3IYD - chains F and J of the 10 polymer chains in the assembly; structure by electron microscopy, 19.80 A resolution (very low resolution: no residue pairs are listed; an interface is given only as per-side residue counts).

[Chain F]
Protein: RNA polymerase sigma factor rpoD
From: Escherichia coli K-12
UniProtKB: P00579 (RPOD_ECOLI); the construct lacks a stretch of the UniProt sequence, so the offset changes along the chain: 9-113 = UniProt 1-105; 114-613 = UniProt 114-613
Chain sequence (613 residues; numbered 9 to 613 plus 8 insertion-coded residues; the number before each row is that of its first residue; a row labelled like 113A-113H holds insertion residues (113A, then the next letters in order)):
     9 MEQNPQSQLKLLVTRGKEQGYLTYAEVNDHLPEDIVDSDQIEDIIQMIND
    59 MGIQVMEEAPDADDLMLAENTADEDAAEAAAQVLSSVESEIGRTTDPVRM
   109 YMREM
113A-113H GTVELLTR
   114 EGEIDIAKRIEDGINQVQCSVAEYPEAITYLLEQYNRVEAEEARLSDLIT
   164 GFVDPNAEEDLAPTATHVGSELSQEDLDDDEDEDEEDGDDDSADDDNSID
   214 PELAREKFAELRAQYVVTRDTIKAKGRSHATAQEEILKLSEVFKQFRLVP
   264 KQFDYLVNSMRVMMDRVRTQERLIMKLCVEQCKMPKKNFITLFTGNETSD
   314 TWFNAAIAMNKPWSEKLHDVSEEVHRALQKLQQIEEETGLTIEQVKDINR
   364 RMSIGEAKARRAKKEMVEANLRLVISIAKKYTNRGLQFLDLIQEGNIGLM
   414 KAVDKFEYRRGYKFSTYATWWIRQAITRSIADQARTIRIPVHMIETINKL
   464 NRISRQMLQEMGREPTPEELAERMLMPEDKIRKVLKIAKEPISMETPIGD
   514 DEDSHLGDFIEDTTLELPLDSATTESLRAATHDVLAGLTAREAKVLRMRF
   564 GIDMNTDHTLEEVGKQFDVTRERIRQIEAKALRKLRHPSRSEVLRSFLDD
Disordered / not traced: 9-112, 113A-113H, 192-211, 612-613
Construct notes: conflict Asn149 (Asp in P00579), His571 (Tyr in P00579)
UniProt features mapped onto this chain:
  - DNA-binding region: Leu573 to Ala592 (H-T-H motif)
  - region: Arg584 to Arg599 (Interaction with anti-sigma factors)
  - motif: Asp403 to Gln406 (Interaction with polymerase core subunit RpoC)
  - site: Arg562 (Interaction with anti-sigma factors)

[Chain J]
Molecule: 98-nt DNA strand
Sequence (98 nucleotides; numbered 1 to 98; the number before each row is that of its first residue):
     1 CTTGTTATCCGCTCACAATTCCACACTAATTACGAGCCGGAAGCATAAAG
    51 TGTAAAGCCTTTTTTGCCTAAAATGTGATCTAGATCACATTTATTGCG

[Interface between chain F and chain J]
At this resolution (20 A) residue pairs are not listed: 18 residues of chain F and 11 of chain J lie at the interface.

[Overview]
18 residues of chain F and 11 residues of chain J are in contact.
Chain F is RNA polymerase sigma factor rpoD (Escherichia coli K-12) and chain J is a 98-nt DNA strand; the
structure, Three-dimensional EM structure of an intact activator-dependent transcription initiation complex,
was determined by electron microscopy.
